Entry 8Z18 (electron microscopy, 3.94 A resolution); this record covers chains B and C of the 8 polymer chains in the assembly.

[Chain B (and C)]
Protein: SIR2-like domain-containing protein
From: Bacillus subtilis subsp. natto (strain BEST195)
Notes: chain C of this document is another copy of the same molecule, construct and numbering; everything in this record applies to it too
Reference sequence: D4G637 (D4G637_BACNB); residues 1-1005 here = UniProt positions 1-1005
Amino-acid sequence (1005 residues; numbered 1 to 1005; the number before each row is that of its first residue):
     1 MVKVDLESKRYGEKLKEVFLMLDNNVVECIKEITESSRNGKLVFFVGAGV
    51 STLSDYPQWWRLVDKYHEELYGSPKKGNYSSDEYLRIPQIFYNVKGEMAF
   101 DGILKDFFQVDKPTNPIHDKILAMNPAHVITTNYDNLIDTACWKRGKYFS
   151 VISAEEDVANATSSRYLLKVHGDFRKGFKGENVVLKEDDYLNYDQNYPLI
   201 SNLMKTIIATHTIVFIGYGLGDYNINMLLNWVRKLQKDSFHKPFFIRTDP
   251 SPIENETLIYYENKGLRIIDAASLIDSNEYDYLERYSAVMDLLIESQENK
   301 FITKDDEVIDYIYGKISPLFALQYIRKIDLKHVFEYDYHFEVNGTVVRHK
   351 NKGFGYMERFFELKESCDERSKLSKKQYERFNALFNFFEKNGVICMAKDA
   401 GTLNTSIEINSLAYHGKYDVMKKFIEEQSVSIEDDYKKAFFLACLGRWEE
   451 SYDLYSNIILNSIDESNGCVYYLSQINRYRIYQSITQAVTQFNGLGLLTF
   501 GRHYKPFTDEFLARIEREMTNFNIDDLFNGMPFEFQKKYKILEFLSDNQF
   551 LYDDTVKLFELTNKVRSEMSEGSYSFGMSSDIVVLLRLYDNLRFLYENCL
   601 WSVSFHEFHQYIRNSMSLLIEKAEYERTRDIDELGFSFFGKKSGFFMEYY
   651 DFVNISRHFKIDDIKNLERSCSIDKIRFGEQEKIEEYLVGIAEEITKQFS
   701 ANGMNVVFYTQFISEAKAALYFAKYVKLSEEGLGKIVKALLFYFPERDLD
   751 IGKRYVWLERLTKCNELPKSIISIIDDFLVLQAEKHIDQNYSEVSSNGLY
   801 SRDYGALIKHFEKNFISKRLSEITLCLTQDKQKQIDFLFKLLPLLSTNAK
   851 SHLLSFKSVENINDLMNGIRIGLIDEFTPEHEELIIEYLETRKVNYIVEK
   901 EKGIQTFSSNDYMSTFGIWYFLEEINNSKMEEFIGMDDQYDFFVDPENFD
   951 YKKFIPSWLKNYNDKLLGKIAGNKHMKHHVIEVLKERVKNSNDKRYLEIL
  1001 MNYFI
Not modelled in the structure: 1-8 (chain C: 1-22)

[Interface between chain B and chain C]
Residue-residue contacts - 36 pairs, chain B then chain C:
  Leu70(B) - Glu256(C)
  Tyr71(B) - Glu256(C)
  Ser81(B) - Asp82(C)
  Asp82(B) - Ser81(C)  hydrogen bond
  Arg86(B) - Gly221(C)
  Arg86(B) - Asn226(C)
  Arg86(B) - Tyr260(C)  hydrogen bond
  Arg86(B) - Tyr261(C)  hydrogen bond
  Gln89(B) - Tyr260(C)
  Ile90(B) - Glu256(C)
  Ile90(B) - Tyr260(C)  hydrophobic
  Asn93(B) - Tyr260(C)  hydrogen bond (side chain-backbone)
  Asn93(B) - Asn263(C)
  Val94(B) - Glu256(C)
  Val94(B) - Tyr260(C)
  Glu187(B) - Asn226(C)
  Glu187(B) - Tyr260(C)  hydrogen bond
  Asp188(B) - Arg233(C)  salt bridge
  Asp188(B) - Lys264(C)  salt bridge
  Asn192(B) - Asn230(C)
  Gln195(B) - Lys234(C)  hydrogen bond
  Gly221(B) - Arg86(C)
  Asn226(B) - Arg86(C)  hydrogen bond
  Asn226(B) - Glu187(C)
  Asn230(B) - Leu191(C)
  Glu254(B) - Tyr71(C)
  Glu256(B) - Leu70(C)
  Glu256(B) - Tyr71(C)  hydrogen bond (side chain-backbone)
  Glu256(B) - Val94(C)
  Glu256(B) - Lys95(C)  salt bridge
  Thr257(B) - Tyr71(C)
  Tyr260(B) - Arg86(C)
  Tyr260(B) - Gln89(C)
  Tyr260(B) - Ile90(C)  hydrophobic
  Tyr260(B) - Asn93(C)
  Tyr261(B) - Arg86(C)  hydrogen bond
Other interface residues (no listed pair), chain B (27 interface residues in all): Ser80, Leu191, Arg233, Ile259, Asn263, Lys264
Other interface residues (no listed pair), chain C (28 interface residues in all): Asn78, Ser80, Asp188, Leu220, Thr257, Ile259

[Overview]
27 residues of chain B and 28 residues of chain C are in contact, with 9 hydrogen bonds and 3 salt bridges.
Polar pairs include Asp188(B)-Arg233(C), Asp188(B)-Lys264(C) and Glu256(B)-Lys95(C).
Both chains are SIR2-like domain-containing protein (Bacillus subtilis subsp. natto (strain BEST195)). Entry
8Z18 (The tetramer complex of DSR2 and tube-forming domain of phage tail tube protein) was determined by
electron microscopy, deposited together with 8YKF, 8YL5, 8YLN, 8YLT and 8ZTR.
